PDB entry 1UPU | X-ray diffraction, 2.50 A resolution | chains D and A of the 4 polymer chains in the assembly

== Chain D (and A) ==
Protein: Uracil phosphoribosyltransferase
From: Toxoplasma gondii
Notes: EC 2.4.2.9; chain A of this document is another copy of the same molecule, construct and numbering; everything in this record applies to it too
Reference sequence: Q26998 (UPP_TOXGO); numbering as in UniProt (aligned over 21-244)
Sequence (224 residues; numbered 21 to 244; the number before each row is that of its first residue):
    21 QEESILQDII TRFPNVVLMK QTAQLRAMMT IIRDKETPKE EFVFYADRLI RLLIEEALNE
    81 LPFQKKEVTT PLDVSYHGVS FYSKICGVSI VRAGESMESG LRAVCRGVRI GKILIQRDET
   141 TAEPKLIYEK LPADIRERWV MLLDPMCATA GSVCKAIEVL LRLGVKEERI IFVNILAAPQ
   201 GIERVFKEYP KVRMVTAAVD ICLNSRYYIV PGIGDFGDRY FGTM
Construct notes: conflict Gln84 (Glu in Q26998), Glu157 (Asp in Q26998); engineered mutation Val128 (Cys in Q26998)
Ligand contacts: uridine-5'-monophosphate (U5P): Ile110, Ala113, Arg137, Asp164, Pro165, Met166, Cys167, Ala168, Thr169, Ala170, Gly171, Ser172, Tyr227, Tyr228, Ile229, Gly234, Asp235, Phe236, Gly237
Swiss-Prot annotation at these positions:
  - binding site (GTP): Lys59, Arg68, Tyr102 to Ile105, Arg129, Arg158
  - binding site (5-phospho-alpha-D-ribose 1-diphosphate): Arg112, Arg137, Asp164 to Ser172, Asp235
  - binding site (uracil): Ile229, Gly234 to Phe236

== Interface between chain D and chain A ==
Contacting residue pairs (90):
  Lys40(D) - Lys40(A)
  Lys40(D) - Glu76(A)  salt bridge
  Thr42(D) - Asn79(A)
  Ala43(D) - Asn79(A)
  Ala43(D) - Phe83(A)  hydrophobic
  Ala43(D) - Val99(A)
  Ala43(D) - Phe101(A)
  Gln44(D) - Leu78(A)
  Gln44(D) - Asn79(A)
  Gln44(D) - Phe101(A)
  Ala47(D) - Val99(A)
  Ala47(D) - Phe101(A)  hydrophobic
  Thr50(D) - Gly98(A)
  Thr50(D) - Val99(A)
  Arg53(D) - Thr90(A)
  Arg53(D) - Pro91(A)
  Arg53(D) - Tyr96(A)
  Asp54(D) - Val88(A)
  Lys55(D) - Thr89(A)  hydrogen bond (backbone-backbone)
  Lys55(D) - Thr90(A)
  Lys55(D) - Pro91(A)
  Lys55(D) - Asp93(A)  salt bridge
  Glu61(D) - Arg126(A)  salt bridge
  Phe64(D) - Ala123(A)
  Phe64(D) - Val124(A)
  Phe64(D) - Arg126(A)
  Tyr65(D) - Arg126(A)
  Arg68(D) - Glu75(A)  salt bridge
  Arg68(D) - Leu78(A)
  Arg68(D) - Val124(A)
  Arg71(D) - Arg71(A)
  Leu72(D) - Leu72(A)  hydrophobic
  Leu72(D) - Glu75(A)
  Glu75(D) - Met48(A)
  Glu75(D) - Arg68(A)  salt bridge
  Leu78(D) - Gln44(A)  hydrogen bond (backbone-side chain)
  Leu78(D) - Arg68(A)
  Asn79(D) - Thr42(A)
  Asn79(D) - Ala43(A)
  Asn79(D) - Gln44(A)
  Phe83(D) - Ala43(A)  hydrophobic
  Val88(D) - Thr50(A)
  Val88(D) - Asp54(A)
  Thr89(D) - Asp54(A)
  Thr89(D) - Lys55(A)  hydrogen bond (backbone-backbone)
  Thr90(D) - Arg53(A)
  Thr90(D) - Lys55(A)
  Thr90(D) - Pro231(A)  hydrogen bond (side chain-backbone)
  Thr90(D) - Gly232(A)  hydrogen bond (side chain-backbone)
  Pro91(D) - Arg53(A)
  Pro91(D) - Lys55(A)
  Pro91(D) - Ile233(A)
  Pro91(D) - Gly234(A)
  Pro91(D) - Arg239(A)
  Leu92(D) - Asn224(A)
  Leu92(D) - Tyr228(A)  hydrophobic
  Leu92(D) - Ile229(A)
  Leu92(D) - Val230(A)  hydrophobic
  Leu92(D) - Pro231(A)
  Leu92(D) - Gly232(A)
  Leu92(D) - Gly234(A)
  Asp93(D) - Lys55(A)  salt bridge
  Val94(D) - Pro231(A)  hydrophobic
  Ser95(D) - Pro231(A)
  Tyr96(D) - Arg46(A)  hydrogen bond
  Tyr96(D) - Met49(A)
  Tyr96(D) - Thr50(A)
  Tyr96(D) - Arg53(A)
  His97(D) - Arg46(A)  hydrogen bond (backbone-side chain)
  Gly98(D) - Thr50(A)
  Val99(D) - Ala43(A)
  Val99(D) - Ala47(A)
  Val99(D) - Thr50(A)
  Phe101(D) - Ala43(A)  hydrophobic
  Phe101(D) - Ala47(A)  hydrophobic
  Ala123(D) - Phe64(A)
  Val124(D) - Phe64(A)
  Val124(D) - Arg68(A)
  Arg126(D) - Glu61(A)  salt bridge
  Arg126(D) - Phe64(A)
  Asn224(D) - Leu92(A)
  Tyr228(D) - Leu92(A)  hydrophobic
  Ile229(D) - Leu92(A)
  Pro231(D) - Thr90(A)  hydrogen bond (backbone-side chain)
  Pro231(D) - Leu92(A)
  Pro231(D) - Val94(A)  hydrophobic
  Gly232(D) - Thr90(A)  hydrogen bond (backbone-side chain)
  Ile233(D) - Pro91(A)
  Gly234(D) - Leu92(A)
  Arg239(D) - Pro91(A)
Interface residues without a listed pair, chain D (47 interface residues in all): Arg46, Met49, Lys86, Val230
Interface residues without a listed pair, chain A (47 interface residues in all): Tyr65, Ser95

== Summary ==
The chain D/chain A interface involves 47 residues from each chain, with 9 hydrogen bonds and 7 salt bridges.
Polar contacts include Lys40(D)-Glu76(A), Lys55(D)-Asp93(A) and Glu61(D)-Arg126(A). Chain D binds
uridine-5'-monophosphate.
Chain D and chain A are both Uracil phosphoribosyltransferase (Toxoplasma gondii); the structure, Structure of
the uracil phosphoribosyltransferase, mutant C128V, bound to product uridine-1-monophosphate (ump), was
determined by X-ray diffraction (same publication as 1UPF, 1BD3 and 1BD4).
